Entry 5WAS (X-ray diffraction, 1.80 A resolution); this record covers chains A and B of the 3 polymer chains in the assembly.

Chain A:
Molecule: Homoserine kinase
Source organism: Corynebacterium glutamicum
Notes: EC 2.7.1.39
UniProt: P07128 (KHSE_CORGL); residues 1-185 here = UniProt positions 1-185
Sequence (185 residues; each row starts with the number of its first residue):
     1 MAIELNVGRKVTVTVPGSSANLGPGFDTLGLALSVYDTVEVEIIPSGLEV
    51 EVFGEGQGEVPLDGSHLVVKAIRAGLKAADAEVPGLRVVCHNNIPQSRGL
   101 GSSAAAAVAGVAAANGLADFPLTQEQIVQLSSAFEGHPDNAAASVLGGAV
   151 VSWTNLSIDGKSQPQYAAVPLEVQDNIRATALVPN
Disordered / not traced: 1-5
What the authors report for this chain:
  - specificity-determining residues: Ala20 (proposed by the authors, not directly observed)
  - mutagenesis - A20G: unchanged catalytic activity
  - mutagenesis - A20L, A20V: abolished catalytic activity
  - mutagenesis - A20S: decreased catalytic activity
  - mutagenesis - A20G (2-fold): decreased binding to l-homoserine
  - mutagenesis - A20G (5.4-fold): decreased binding to l-threonine

Chain B:
Molecule: Homoserine kinase
Source organism: Corynebacterium glutamicum
Notes: EC 2.7.1.39
UniProt: P07128 (KHSE_CORGL); residue numbers follow UniProt; this construct covers 186-240
Sequence (55 residues; numbered 186 to 240; the number before each row is that of its first residue):
   186 FHASTEAVRRVLPTEVTHIDARFNVSRVAVMIVALQQRPDLLWEGTRDRL
   236 HQPYR
Disordered / not traced: 186-203

Interface between chain A and chain B:
Contacting residue pairs (19):
  Asn21(A) - Asp233(B)  hydrogen bond
  Pro24(A) - Asn209(B)
  Pro24(A) - Ser211(B)
  Gly25(A) - Ser211(B)
  Asp27(A) - Val213(B)
  Leu29(A) - Met216(B)  hydrophobic
  Leu29(A) - Ile217(B)  hydrophobic
  Leu29(A) - Leu220(B)  hydrophobic
  Val151(A) - Ile217(B)  hydrophobic
  Leu171(A) - Ile217(B)  hydrophobic
  Leu171(A) - Gln221(B)
  Glu172(A) - Gln221(B)  hydrogen bond (backbone-side chain)
  Val173(A) - Leu220(B)
  Gln174(A) - Leu220(B)  hydrogen bond (backbone-backbone)
  Gln174(A) - Gln221(B)
  Gln174(A) - Gln222(B)  hydrogen bond (side chain-backbone)
  Gln174(A) - Pro224(B)
  Ile177(A) - Ala219(B)
  Ile177(A) - Leu220(B)
Interface residues without a listed pair, chain A (13 interface residues in all): Leu22, Ala149
Interface residues without a listed pair, chain B (15 interface residues in all): Arg207, Val210, Arg223, Leu227

In short:
13 residues of chain A and 15 residues of chain B are in contact; the contacts include 4 hydrogen bonds. Polar
contacts include Asn21(A)-Asp233(B), Glu172(A)-Gln221(B) and Gln174(A)-Gln222(B). The paper reports that A20L
and A20V of chain A abolish catalytic activity; the specificity determinant Ala20(A); 4 substitutions were
tested in all.
Chain A is Homoserine kinase and chain B is Homoserine kinase, both from Corynebacterium glutamicum; the
structure, Corynebacterium glutamicum Hydrolyzed Homoserine kinase, was determined by X-ray diffraction.
